PDB entry 8SFH | electron microscopy, 3.40 A resolution | chains A and B of the 4 polymer chains in the assembly

# Chain A
Molecule: CRISPR-associated endonuclease Cas12a
From: Acidaminococcus sp. BV3L6
Notes: EC 3.1.21.1, 4.6.1.22
UniProt: U2UMQ6 (CS12A_ACISB); numbering as in UniProt (aligned over 1-1307)
Chain sequence (1307 residues; each row starts with the number of its first residue):
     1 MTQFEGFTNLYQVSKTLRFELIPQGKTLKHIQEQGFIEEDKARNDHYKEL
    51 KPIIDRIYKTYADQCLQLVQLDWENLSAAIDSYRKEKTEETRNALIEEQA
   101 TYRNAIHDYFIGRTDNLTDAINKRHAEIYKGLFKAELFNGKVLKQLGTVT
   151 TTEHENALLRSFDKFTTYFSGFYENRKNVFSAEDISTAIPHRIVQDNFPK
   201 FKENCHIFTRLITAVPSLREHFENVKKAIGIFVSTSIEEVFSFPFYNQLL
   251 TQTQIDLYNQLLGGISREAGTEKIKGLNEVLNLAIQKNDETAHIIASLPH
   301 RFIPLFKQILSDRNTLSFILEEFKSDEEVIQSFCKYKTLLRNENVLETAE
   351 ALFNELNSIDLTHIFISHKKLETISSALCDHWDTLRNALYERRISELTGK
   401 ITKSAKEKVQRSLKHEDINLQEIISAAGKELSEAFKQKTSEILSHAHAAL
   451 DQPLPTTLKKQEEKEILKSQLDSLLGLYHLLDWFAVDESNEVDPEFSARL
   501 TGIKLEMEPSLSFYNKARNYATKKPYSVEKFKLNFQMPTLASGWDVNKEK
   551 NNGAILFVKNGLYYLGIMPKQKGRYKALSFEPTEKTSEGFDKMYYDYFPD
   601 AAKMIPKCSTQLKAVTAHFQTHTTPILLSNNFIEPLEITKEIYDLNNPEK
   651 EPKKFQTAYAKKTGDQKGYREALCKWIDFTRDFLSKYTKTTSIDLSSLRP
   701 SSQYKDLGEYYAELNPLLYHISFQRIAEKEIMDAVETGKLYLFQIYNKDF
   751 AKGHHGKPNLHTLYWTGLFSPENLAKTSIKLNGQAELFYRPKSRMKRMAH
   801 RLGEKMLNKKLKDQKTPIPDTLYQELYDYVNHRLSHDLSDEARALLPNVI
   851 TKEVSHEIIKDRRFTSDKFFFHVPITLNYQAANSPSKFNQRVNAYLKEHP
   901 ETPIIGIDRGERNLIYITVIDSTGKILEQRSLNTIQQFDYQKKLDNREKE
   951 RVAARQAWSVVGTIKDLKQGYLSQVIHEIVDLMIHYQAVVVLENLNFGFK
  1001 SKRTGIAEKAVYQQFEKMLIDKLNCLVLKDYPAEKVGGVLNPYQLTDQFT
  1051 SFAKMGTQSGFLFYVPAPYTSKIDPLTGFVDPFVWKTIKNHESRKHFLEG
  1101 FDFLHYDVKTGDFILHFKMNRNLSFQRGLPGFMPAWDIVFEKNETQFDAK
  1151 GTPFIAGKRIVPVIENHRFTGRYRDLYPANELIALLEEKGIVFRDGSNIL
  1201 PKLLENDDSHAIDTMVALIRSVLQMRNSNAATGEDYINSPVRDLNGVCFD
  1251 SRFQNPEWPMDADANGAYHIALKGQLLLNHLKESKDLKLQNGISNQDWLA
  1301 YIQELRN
Unresolved in the structure: 267-272, 313-316, 398-402, 834-839
Curated features (UniProtKB/Swiss-Prot):
  - DNA-binding region: Pro599 to Lys607 (PAM-binding on target DNA), Lys780 to Gly783 (Target DNA), Arg951 to Lys968 (Target DNA), Ser1051 to Ala1053 (Target DNA)
  - region: Met1 to Gly35 (WED-I (OBD-I)), Gln941 to Ala957 (Bridge helix)
  - active site: His800 (For pre-crRNA processing), Lys809 (For pre-crRNA processing), Lys860 (For pre-crRNA processing), Asp908 (For DNase activity of RuvC domain), Glu993 (For DNase activity of RuvC domain), Arg1226 (For DNase activity of nuclease domain), Asp1263 (For DNase activity of RuvC domain)
  - binding site (crRNA): Tyr47 to Lys51, Asn175, Arg176, Lys307 to Leu310, Lys752 to His761, Met806 to Asn808
  - site: Arg18 (Binds crRNA), Thr167 (Binds PAM on target DNA), Arg192 (Binds crRNA), Trp382 (Binds crRNA-target DNA heteroduplex), Lys548 (Binds PAM on target DNA), Lys607 (Binds sequence-specific recognition of both target and non-target strand bases in PAM), His872 (Binds crRNA), Gln1014 (Binds target DNA)
  - mutagenesis: Thr167 (T167A: Wild-type to slightly improved guided indel formation), Arg176 (R176A: Decreased guided indel formation), Arg192 (R192A: Decreased guided indel formation), Trp382 (W382A: Nearly complete loss of guided indel formation), Lys548 (K548A: Decreased guided indel formation), Met604 (M604A: Decreased guided indel formation), Lys607 (K607A: Nearly complete loss of guided indel formation, probable loss of PAM recognition), Lys780 (K780A: Nearly complete loss of guided indel formation), Gly783 (G783P: Complete loss of guided indel formation), Asp908 (D908A: No longer provides resistance to plasmids or phage in E.coli; D908P: Complete loss of guided indel formation; neither DNA strand is cleaved in vitro), Arg951 (R951A: Nearly complete loss of guided indel formation), Arg955 (R955A: Partial loss of guided indel formation), 6 further mutagenesis entries in UniProt
From the paper describing this entry:
  - binding site for the 27-nt RNA strand (chain B): Lys51, Asn175, Arg176
  - binding site for the 32-nt DNA strand: Lys1054
  - mutagenesis - F999A, R1003A: unchanged catalytic activity on 20-bp target
  - mutagenesis - F999A, R1003A (14-fold): decreased catalytic activity on 16-bp target
  - mutagenesis - R1003A: unchanged catalytic activity (TS cleavage of the 20-bp target)
  - mutagenesis - R1003A (7-fold): decreased catalytic activity (TS cleavage of the 16-bp target)

# Chain B
Molecule: 27-nt RNA strand
Sequence (27 nucleotides; row label = number of the first residue in the row):
     1 AAUUUCUACUCUUGUAGAUGUGAUAAG

# Interface between chain A and chain B
Contacting residue pairs (97):
  Ser14(A) - G20(B)  hydrogen bond to the base
  Lys15(A) - G20(B)  salt bridge to the phosphate
  Thr16(A) - G20(B)  hydrogen bond to the sugar
  Thr16(A) - U21(B)  sugar contact
  Arg18(A) - U4(B)  hydrogen bond to the base
  Arg18(A) - U5(B)  sugar contact
  Arg18(A) - U21(B)  hydrogen bond to the phosphate
  Phe19(A) - U4(B)  sugar contact
  Glu20(A) - U4(B)  sugar contact
  Tyr47(A) - A23(B)  hydrogen bond to the phosphate
  Tyr47(A) - U24(B)  hydrogen bond to the phosphate
  Lys51(A) - U24(B)  salt bridge to the phosphate
  Gly171(A) - A23(B)  sugar contact
  Asn175(A) - U24(B)  hydrogen bond to the sugar
  Asn175(A) - A25(B)  sugar contact
  Arg176(A) - U24(B)  phosphate contact
  Arg176(A) - A25(B)  salt bridge to the phosphate
  Lys524(A) - U7(B)  salt bridge to the phosphate
  Tyr526(A) - C6(B)  hydrogen bond to the phosphate
  Lys530(A) - G22(B)  salt bridge to the phosphate
  Asn747(A) - U4(B)  phosphate contact
  Lys748(A) - U3(B)  hydrogen bond to the base
  Lys748(A) - U4(B)  hydrogen bond to the phosphate
  Lys748(A) - U15(B)  base contact
  Ala751(A) - G14(B)  phosphate contact
  Gly753(A) - G14(B)  hydrogen bond to the phosphate
  His754(A) - G14(B)  phosphate contact
  His754(A) - U15(B)  salt bridge to the phosphate
  His755(A) - U12(B)  base contact
  His755(A) - G14(B)  hydrogen bond to the sugar
  His755(A) - U15(B)  hydrogen bond to the phosphate
  Gly756(A) - U15(B)  hydrogen bond to the phosphate
  Gly756(A) - A16(B)  phosphate contact
  Lys757(A) - A16(B)  hydrogen bond to the phosphate
  Lys757(A) - G17(B)  salt bridge to the phosphate
  Asn759(A) - U4(B)  hydrogen bond to the base
  Asn759(A) - U5(B)  base contact
  Asn759(A) - A18(B)  base contact
  Asn759(A) - U19(B)  base contact
  Leu760(A) - A18(B)  phosphate contact
  Leu760(A) - U19(B)  hydrogen bond to the base
  His761(A) - U19(B)  stacking on the base
  His761(A) - G20(B)  phosphate contact
  Glu786(A) - G22(B)  sugar contact
  Phe788(A) - G22(B)  sugar contact
  Arg790(A) - U5(B)  salt bridge to the phosphate
  His800(A) - A1(B)  hydrogen bond to the sugar
  Met806(A) - A1(B)  base contact
  Leu807(A) - A1(B)  hydrogen bond to the base
  Asn808(A) - A1(B)  hydrogen bond to the base
  Asn808(A) - U10(B)  phosphate contact
  Asn808(A) - C11(B)  hydrogen bond to the phosphate
  Lys809(A) - C9(B)  phosphate contact
  Lys809(A) - U10(B)  hydrogen bond to the phosphate
  Lys810(A) - C9(B)  hydrogen bond to the sugar
  Lys810(A) - U10(B)  hydrogen bond to the phosphate
  Lys852(A) - A1(B)  hydrogen bond to the base
  Lys852(A) - U10(B)  hydrogen bond to the sugar
  Lys852(A) - C11(B)  phosphate contact
  His856(A) - A2(B)  base contact
  His856(A) - U13(B)  stacking on the base
  Ile858(A) - A1(B)  sugar contact
  Ile858(A) - A2(B)  sugar contact
  Ile859(A) - A2(B)  sugar contact
  Lys860(A) - A1(B)  sugar contact
  Lys860(A) - A2(B)  phosphate contact
  Asp861(A) - A2(B)  hydrogen bond to the phosphate
  Arg862(A) - A2(B)  hydrogen bond to the phosphate
  Arg862(A) - U3(B)  salt bridge to the phosphate
  Arg863(A) - U3(B)  salt bridge to the phosphate
  Arg863(A) - U5(B)  phosphate contact
  Arg863(A) - C6(B)  salt bridge to the phosphate
  Phe864(A) - C6(B)  phosphate contact
  Phe870(A) - U4(B)  phosphate contact
  Phe870(A) - U5(B)  phosphate contact
  His872(A) - U21(B)  hydrogen bond to the sugar
  Pro874(A) - G20(B)  base contact
  Gln936(A) - A16(B)  hydrogen bond to the sugar
  Phe938(A) - A8(B)  sugar contact
  Phe938(A) - C9(B)  phosphate contact
  Tyr940(A) - A8(B)  sugar contact
  Lys943(A) - C9(B)  salt bridge to the phosphate
  Arg947(A) - A8(B)  salt bridge to the phosphate
  Asp966(A) - U7(B)  sugar contact
  Leu967(A) - A8(B)  sugar contact
  Gly970(A) - U7(B)  sugar contact
  Ser973(A) - G17(B)  hydrogen bond to the sugar
  Ser973(A) - A18(B)  sugar contact
  Gln974(A) - U7(B)  hydrogen bond to the base
  Gln974(A) - A16(B)  base contact
  Gln974(A) - G17(B)  sugar contact
  His977(A) - G17(B)  hydrogen bond to the phosphate
  His977(A) - A18(B)  salt bridge to the phosphate
  Lys1022(A) - A18(B)  salt bridge to the phosphate
  Lys1022(A) - U19(B)  phosphate contact
  Lys1029(A) - G17(B)  salt bridge to the phosphate
  Lys1029(A) - A18(B)  salt bridge to the phosphate
Other interface residues (no listed pair), chain A (68 interface residues in all): Phe172, Val528, Tyr746, Lys752, Tyr823, Tyr971, Ile976, Met1018, Asp1021

# In short
The interface between chain A and chain B involves 68 residues on one side and 25 on the other, with 33
hydrogen bonds, 17 salt bridges and 2 aromatic stacking contacts. Polar pairs include Ser14(A)-G20(B),
Arg18(A)-U4(B) and Lys748(A)-U3(B). From the paper: a binding site for the 27-nt RNA strand (chain B) at
Lys51(A), Asn175(A) and Arg176(A); F999A and R1003A of chain A reduce catalytic activity on 16-bp target.
Chain A is CRISPR-associated endonuclease Cas12a (Acidaminococcus sp. BV3L6) and chain B is a 27-nt RNA
strand; the structure, WT CRISPR-Cas12a with a 5bp R-loop, was determined by electron microscopy together with
8SFI, 8SFJ, 8SFL, 8SFN, 8SFO, 8SFP, 8SFQ and 8SFR from the same study.
